Entry 2XES (X-ray diffraction, 2.10 A resolution); this record covers chain A.

Chain A:
Name: Protein PAT1 homolog 1
Organism: Homo sapiens
Notes: fragment: c-terminal domain, residues 517-767
Reference sequence: Q86TB9 (PATL1_HUMAN); residue numbers follow UniProt; this construct covers 517-665, 674-767
Sequence (248 residues; numbered 512 to 767; 8 numbers in that range are skipped by the numbering (no residue carries them; nothing is unmodelled there); the number before each row is that of its first residue):
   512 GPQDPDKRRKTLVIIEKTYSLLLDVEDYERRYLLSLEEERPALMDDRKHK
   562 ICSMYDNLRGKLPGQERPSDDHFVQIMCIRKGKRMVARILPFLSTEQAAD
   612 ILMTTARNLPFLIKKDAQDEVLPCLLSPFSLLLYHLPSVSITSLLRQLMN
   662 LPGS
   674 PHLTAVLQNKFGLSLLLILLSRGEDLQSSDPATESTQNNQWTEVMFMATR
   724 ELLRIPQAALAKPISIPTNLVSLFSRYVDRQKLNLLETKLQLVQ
Disordered / not traced: 512-516, 703-710, 767
Construct notes: expression tag (512-516); engineered mutation Gly-664 (Gln in Q86TB9)
Modified residues: Mse-555, Mse-565, Mse-588, Mse-596, Mse-614, Mse-660, Mse-718, Mse-720 (selenomethionine; parent Met)
Swiss-Prot annotation at these positions:
  - mutagenesis: Arg-519 (R519A: In mut1; Abolishes RNA-binding, localization to P-body and interaction with the decapping machinery; when associated with A-520; A-591; A-595; A-625 and A-626), Arg-520 (R520A: In mut1; Abolishes RNA-binding, localization to P-body and interaction with the decapping machinery; when associated with A-519; A-591; A-595; A-625 and A-626), Leu-523 (L523A: In mut2; Abolishes interaction with the decapping machinery and localization to P-body; when associated with A-527; A-530 and S-534), Glu-527 (E527A: In mut2; Abolishes interaction with the decapping machinery and localization to P-body; when associated with S-523; A-530 and S-534), Tyr-530 (Y530A: In mut2; Abolishes interaction with the decapping machinery and localization to P-body; when associated with S-523; A-527 and S-534), Leu-534 (L534S: In mut2; Abolishes interaction with the decapping machinery and localization to P-body; when associated with S-523; A-527 and A-530), Tyr-539 to Asp-557 (In mut3; does not affect neither RNA-binding,interaction with the decapping machinery, nor localization to P-body), Arg-591 (R591A: In mut1; Abolishes RNA-binding, localization to P-body and interaction with the decapping machinery; when associated with A-519; A-520; A-595; A-625 and A-626), Arg-595 (R595A: In mut1; Abolishes RNA-binding, localization to P-body and interaction with the decapping machinery; when associated with A-519; A-520; A-591; A-625 and A-626), Lys-625 (K625A: In mut1; Abolishes RNA-binding, localization to P-body and interaction with the decapping machinery; when associated with A-519; A-520; A-591; A-595 and A-626), Lys-626 (K626A: In mut1; Abolishes RNA-binding, localization to P-body and interaction with the decapping machinery; when associated with A-519; A-520; A-591; A-595 and A-625)

In short:
From UniProt: 10 mutagenesis sites.
Chain A is Protein PAT1 homolog 1 (Homo sapiens); the structure, Human PatL1 C-terminal domain (loop variant),
was determined by X-ray diffraction, deposited together with 2XEQ and 2XER.
